1J3K - chains C and D of the 4 polymer chains in the assembly; structure by X-ray diffraction, 2.10 A resolution.

# Chain C (and D)
Molecule: Bifunctional dihydrofolate reductase-thymidylate synthase
Organism: Plasmodium falciparum
Notes: EC 1.5.1.3, 2.1.1.45; chain D of this document is another copy of the same molecule, construct and numbering; everything in this record applies to it too
UniProtKB: P13922 (DRTS_PLAFK); residues 281-608 here = UniProt positions 281-608
Chain sequence (328 residues; row label = number of the first residue in the row):
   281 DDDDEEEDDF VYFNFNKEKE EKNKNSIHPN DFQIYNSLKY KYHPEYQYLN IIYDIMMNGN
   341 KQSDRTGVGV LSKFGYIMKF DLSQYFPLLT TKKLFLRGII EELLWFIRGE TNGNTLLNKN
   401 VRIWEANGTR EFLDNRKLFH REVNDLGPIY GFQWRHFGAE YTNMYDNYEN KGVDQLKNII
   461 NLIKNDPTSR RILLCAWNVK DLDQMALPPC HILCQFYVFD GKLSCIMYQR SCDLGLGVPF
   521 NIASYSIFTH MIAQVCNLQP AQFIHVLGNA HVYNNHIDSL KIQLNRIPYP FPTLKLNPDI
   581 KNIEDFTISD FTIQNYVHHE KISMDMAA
Disordered / not traced: 281-282
Small-molecule neighbours: 2'-deoxyuridine 5'-monophosphate (UMP): Arg345, Cys490, His491, Gln509, Arg510, Ser511, Cys512, Asp513, Gly517, Val518, Asn521, His551, Tyr553
Swiss-Prot annotation at these positions:
  - active site: Cys490
  - binding site (dUMP): Arg345, His491, Gln509 to Asp513, Asn521, His551 to Tyr553

# How chain C and chain D interact
Pairs across the interface - 101 pairs, chain C then chain D:
  Glu286(C) - Lys319(D)
  Glu286(C) - Tyr320(D)  hydrogen bond (backbone-side chain)
  Phe290(C) - Tyr320(D)
  Phe290(C) - Tyr322(D)
  Phe293(C) - Tyr320(D)  hydrophobic
  Phe293(C) - Tyr322(D)  hydrophobic
  Lys304(C) - Phe499(D)
  Tyr320(C) - Glu286(D)  hydrogen bond (side chain-backbone)
  Tyr320(C) - Phe290(D)
  Tyr320(C) - Phe293(D)  hydrophobic
  Tyr322(C) - Phe290(D)
  Tyr322(C) - Phe293(D)  hydrophobic
  Asn340(C) - Tyr497(D)  hydrogen bond
  Asn340(C) - Phe499(D)
  Lys341(C) - Phe499(D)
  Gln342(C) - Tyr497(D)  hydrogen bond
  Gln342(C) - Val498(D)  hydrogen bond (side chain-backbone)
  Gln342(C) - Phe499(D)
  Ser343(C) - Thr468(D)  hydrogen bond (backbone-side chain)
  Asp344(C) - Arg470(D)  salt bridge
  Arg345(C) - Arg471(D)
  Ser352(C) - Tyr497(D)  hydrogen bond
  Lys353(C) - Tyr497(D)
  Phe354(C) - Lys359(D)  hydrogen bond (backbone-side chain)
  Phe354(C) - Gln495(D)
  Phe354(C) - Phe496(D)
  Phe354(C) - Tyr497(D)  hydrophobic
  Phe354(C) - Ser504(D)
  Phe354(C) - Cys505(D)
  Phe354(C) - Ile506(D)  hydrophobic
  Phe354(C) - Ile544(D)
  Gly355(C) - Lys359(D)  hydrogen bond (backbone-side chain)
  Gly355(C) - Ile506(D)
  Ile357(C) - Ile357(D)  hydrophobic
  Lys359(C) - Phe354(D)  hydrogen bond (side chain-backbone)
  Lys359(C) - Gly355(D)  hydrogen bond (side chain-backbone)
  Arg416(C) - Arg471(D)
  Phe437(C) - Asn478(D)
  Phe437(C) - Val479(D)  hydrophobic
  Phe437(C) - Lys480(D)
  Gly438(C) - Lys480(D)
  Val453(C) - Val479(D)  hydrophobic
  Gln455(C) - Val479(D)
  Thr468(C) - Ser343(D)  hydrogen bond (side chain-backbone)
  Arg470(C) - Asp344(D)  salt bridge
  Arg470(C) - Arg510(D)  hydrogen bond (backbone-side chain)
  Arg470(C) - Ser511(D)  hydrogen bond
  Arg470(C) - Asn549(D)
  Arg470(C) - His551(D)
  Arg470(C) - Tyr553(D)  hydrogen bond
  Arg471(C) - Arg345(D)
  Arg471(C) - Arg416(D)
  Arg471(C) - Pro488(D)
  Arg471(C) - Arg510(D)
  Leu473(C) - Trp477(D)  hydrophobic
  Leu473(C) - Ile492(D)  hydrophobic
  Leu473(C) - Arg510(D)
  Cys475(C) - Trp477(D)
  Trp477(C) - Cys475(D)
  Asn478(C) - Phe437(D)
  Val479(C) - Phe437(D)  hydrophobic
  Val479(C) - Val453(D)  hydrophobic
  Val479(C) - Gln455(D)
  Lys480(C) - Phe437(D)
  Lys480(C) - Gly438(D)
  Pro488(C) - Arg471(D)
  Leu493(C) - Ile492(D)  hydrophobic
  Leu493(C) - Leu493(D)  hydrophobic
  Gln495(C) - Phe354(D)
  Gln495(C) - Tyr508(D)  hydrogen bond
  Gln495(C) - Arg510(D)  hydrogen bond (side chain-backbone)
  Phe496(C) - Phe354(D)
  Tyr497(C) - Asn340(D)  hydrogen bond
  Tyr497(C) - Gln342(D)  hydrogen bond
  Tyr497(C) - Ser352(D)  hydrogen bond
  Tyr497(C) - Lys353(D)
  Tyr497(C) - Phe354(D)  hydrophobic
  Tyr497(C) - Asn549(D)
  Val498(C) - Gln342(D)  hydrogen bond (backbone-side chain)
  Phe499(C) - Asn340(D)
  Phe499(C) - Lys341(D)
  Phe499(C) - Gln342(D)
  Ser504(C) - Phe354(D)
  Ile506(C) - Phe354(D)  hydrophobic
  Ile506(C) - Gly355(D)
  Ile506(C) - Tyr508(D)
  Ile506(C) - Gly548(D)
  Tyr508(C) - Gln495(D)  hydrogen bond
  Tyr508(C) - Ile506(D)
  Arg510(C) - Arg470(D)  hydrogen bond (side chain-backbone)
  Arg510(C) - Arg471(D)
  Arg510(C) - Leu473(D)
  Arg510(C) - Gln495(D)  hydrogen bond (backbone-side chain)
  Ser511(C) - Arg470(D)  hydrogen bond
  Ile544(C) - Phe354(D)
  Gly548(C) - Gln495(D)
  Gly548(C) - Ile506(D)
  Asn549(C) - Arg470(D)
  Asn549(C) - Tyr497(D)
  His551(C) - Arg470(D)
  Tyr553(C) - Arg470(D)  hydrogen bond
Other interface residues (no listed pair), chain C (59 interface residues in all): Glu287, Asp289, Lys319, Thr346, Val350, Tyr356, Ile492, Cys505, Val546, Leu547
Other interface residues (no listed pair), chain D (57 interface residues in all): Asp289, Thr346, Val350, Tyr356, Val546, Leu547

# Overview
Chain C and chain D form an interface of 59 and 57 residues respectively, with 26 hydrogen bonds and 2 salt
bridges. Polar contacts include Asp344(C)-Arg470(D), Glu286(C)-Tyr320(D) and Asn340(C)-Tyr497(D). Chain C
binds 2'-deoxyuridine 5'-monophosphate.
Chain C and chain D are both Bifunctional dihydrofolate reductase-thymidylate synthase (Plasmodium
falciparum); the structure, Quadruple mutant (N51I+C59R+S108N+I164L) Plasmodium falciparum dihydrofolate
reductase-thymidylate synthase (PfDHFR-TS) complexed with WR99210, NADPH, and dUMP, was determined by X-ray
diffraction, deposited together with 1J3I and 1J3J.
